PDB entry 8Q72 | electron microscopy, 4.17 A resolution (low resolution: residue-level contacts below are approximate; hydrogen-bond / salt-bridge calls are withheld) | chains G and J of the 16 polymer chains in the assembly

[Chain G]
Molecule: JetC
Organism: Escherichia coli
Notes: engineered mutation(s): "G" as been added to the C-terminus.
UniProtKB: A0A6D0I2P0 (A0A6D0I2P0_ECOLX); residues 1-1095 here = UniProt positions 1-1095
Amino-acid sequence (1096 residues; numbered 1 to 1096; the number before each row is that of its first residue):
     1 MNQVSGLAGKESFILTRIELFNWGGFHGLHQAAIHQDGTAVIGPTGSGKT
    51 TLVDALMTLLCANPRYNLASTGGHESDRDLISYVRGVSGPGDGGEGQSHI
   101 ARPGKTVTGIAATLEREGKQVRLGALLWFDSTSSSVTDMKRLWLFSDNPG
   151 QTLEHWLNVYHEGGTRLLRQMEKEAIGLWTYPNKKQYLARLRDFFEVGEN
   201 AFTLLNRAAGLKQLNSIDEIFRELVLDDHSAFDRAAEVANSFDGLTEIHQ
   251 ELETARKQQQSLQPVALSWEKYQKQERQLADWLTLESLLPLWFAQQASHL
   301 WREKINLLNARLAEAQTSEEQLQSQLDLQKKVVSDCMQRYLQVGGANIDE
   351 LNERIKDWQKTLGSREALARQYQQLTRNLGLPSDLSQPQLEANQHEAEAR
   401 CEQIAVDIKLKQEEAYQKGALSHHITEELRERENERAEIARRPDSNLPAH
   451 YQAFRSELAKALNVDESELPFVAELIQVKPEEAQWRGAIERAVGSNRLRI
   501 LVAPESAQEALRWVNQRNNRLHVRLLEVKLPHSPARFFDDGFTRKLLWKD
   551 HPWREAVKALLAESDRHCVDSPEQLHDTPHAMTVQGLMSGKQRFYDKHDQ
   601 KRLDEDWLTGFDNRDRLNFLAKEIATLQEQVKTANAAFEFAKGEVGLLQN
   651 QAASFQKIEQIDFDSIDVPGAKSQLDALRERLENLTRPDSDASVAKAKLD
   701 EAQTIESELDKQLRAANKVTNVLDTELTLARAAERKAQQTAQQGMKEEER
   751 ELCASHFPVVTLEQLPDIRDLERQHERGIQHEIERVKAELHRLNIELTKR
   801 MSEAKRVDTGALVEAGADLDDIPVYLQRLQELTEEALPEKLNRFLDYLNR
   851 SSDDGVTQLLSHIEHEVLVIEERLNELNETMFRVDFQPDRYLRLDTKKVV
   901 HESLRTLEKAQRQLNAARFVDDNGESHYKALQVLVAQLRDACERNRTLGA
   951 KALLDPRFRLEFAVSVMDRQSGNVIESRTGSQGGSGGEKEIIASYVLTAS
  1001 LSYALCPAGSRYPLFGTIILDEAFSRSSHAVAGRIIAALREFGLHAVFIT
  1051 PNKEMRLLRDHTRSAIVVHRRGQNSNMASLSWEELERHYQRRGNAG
Unresolved in the structure: 344-688, 1096
Sequence notes: conflict Leu283 (Gln in A0A6D0I2P0), Ser298 (Asn in A0A6D0I2P0), Ser386 (Ile in A0A6D0I2P0), Glu398 (Ala in A0A6D0I2P0), Arg400 (Leu in A0A6D0I2P0), His576 (Arg in A0A6D0I2P0), Ala625 (Thr in A0A6D0I2P0), Leu647 (Ile in A0A6D0I2P0), Ile705 (Val in A0A6D0I2P0), Leu729 (Ser in A0A6D0I2P0), Ala817 (Thr in A0A6D0I2P0), Pro823 (Thr in A0A6D0I2P0), Asp889 (Tyr in A0A6D0I2P0), Val933 (Ile in A0A6D0I2P0); expression tag (1096)
Small-molecule neighbours:
  - ADP (adenosine-5'-diphosphate), molecule 1: Thr45, Gly46, Ser47, Gly48, Lys49, Thr50, Thr51, Arg78, Ser82, Tyr83, Val87, Ser88, Gly89
  - ADP, molecule 2: Gln982, Gly983, Gly984, Ser985

[Chain J]
Molecule: JetA
Organism: Escherichia coli
UniProtKB: A0A4V3QHV5 (A0A4V3QHV5_ECOLX); numbering as in UniProt (aligned over 1-498)
Amino-acid sequence (503 residues; each row starts with the number of its first residue; numbers below 1 keep their minus sign (Gly-3 is residue -3)):
    -3 GPAAMEENTRQRTENYISAKNQHPAWILLATRRAPLVLSCLKTLFEKSHD
    47 GIPLEEAIQSLSSILIEHVSQEQYDINQDNPFLQASRELREWIKRRLIVE
    97 RDGRIFATDALEVAITFVESLDNRFMTSTASRLSTVQREIENLETRLNPN
   147 PANRVATLRRRISELERELQEAEAGHIEVLETHQAVEHIRDVYNLASSLR
   197 ADFRRVEDSWREADRALRQSIIGEQYHRGDIVERLLNDQDALLNTPEGRV
   247 FDSFQQQLRQSSELKAMSERLRVILSHPSASDALNRLQRHDLRWLVKRLV
   297 DESQTVLQARARSERDVRGFMKTGLAAEHHRVGHLLNEFLNLALKLDWQR
   347 QMIRKQEVPLPAVGVAVTGIPAIERLRFKEVDDEAEQTLDLSNHAADLTQ
   397 IGDDFWDAFNGLDREVLIQQTLQLLAKENRPVGLAELAELLPPAHDLETF
   447 AVWIGMAREAGIEVIDSQREFAELSDGEGRRWRFNLPTTGLESQALMDID
   497 WEG
Unresolved in the structure: -3 to 0, 145-176, 499
Sequence notes: expression tag (-3 to 0, 499); conflict Asp187 (Glu in A0A4V3QHV5); engineered mutation Glu435 (Ala in A0A4V3QHV5)

[How chain G and chain J interact]
Contacting residue pairs (36; chain G residue first):
  Asn1052(G) - Arg410(J)
  Met1055(G) - Glu444(J)
  Arg1056(G) - Asp403(J)
  Arg1056(G) - Ala404(J)
  Arg1056(G) - His441(J)
  Arg1059(G) - His441(J)
  Arg1059(G) - Asp442(J)
  Arg1059(G) - Leu443(J)
  Arg1059(G) - Glu444(J)
  Arg1063(G) - Trp478(J)
  His1069(G) - Arg454(J)
  His1069(G) - Glu455(J)
  Arg1070(G) - Glu455(J)
  Arg1071(G) - Arg454(J)
  Arg1071(G) - Gly457(J)
  Asn1076(G) - Arg454(J)
  Met1077(G) - Arg454(J)
  Ala1078(G) - Arg454(J)
  Ser1079(G) - Asp462(J)
  Leu1080(G) - Asn481(J)
  Ser1081(G) - Phe480(J)
  Ser1081(G) - Asn481(J)
  Trp1082(G) - Leu443(J)
  Trp1082(G) - Arg479(J)
  Trp1082(G) - Phe480(J)
  Glu1083(G) - Trp478(J)
  Glu1083(G) - Arg479(J)
  Glu1084(G) - Arg476(J)
  Glu1084(G) - Trp478(J)
  Leu1085(G) - Glu469(J)
  Leu1085(G) - Arg477(J)
  Leu1085(G) - Arg479(J)
  His1088(G) - Arg477(J)
  Tyr1089(G) - Glu474(J)
  Tyr1089(G) - Gly475(J)
  Tyr1089(G) - Arg476(J)
Interface residues without a listed pair, chain G (24 interface residues in all): Ile42, His1029, Val1067, Gln1090
Interface residues without a listed pair, chain J (28 interface residues in all): Asp400, Ala440, Phe446, Ala447, Ile450, Gly451, Arg465, Pro483

[Summary]
The interface between chain G and chain J involves 24 residues on one side and 28 on the other. Chain G binds
ADP.
Chain G is JetC and chain J is JetA, both from Escherichia coli; the structure, E. coli plasmid-borne
JetABCD(E248A) core in a cleavage-competent state, was determined by electron microscopy.
